6R1M - chains A and B; structure by X-ray diffraction, 1.50 A resolution.

Chain A (and B):
Protein: Serine--tRNA ligase
From: Escherichia coli
Notes: EC 6.1.1.11; chain B of this document is another copy of the same molecule, construct and numbering; everything in this record applies to it too
UniProtKB: A0A1X3JK72 (A0A1X3JK72_ECOLX); residue numbers follow UniProt; this construct covers 1-430
Chain sequence (437 residues; numbered 1 to 437; the number before each row is that of its first residue):
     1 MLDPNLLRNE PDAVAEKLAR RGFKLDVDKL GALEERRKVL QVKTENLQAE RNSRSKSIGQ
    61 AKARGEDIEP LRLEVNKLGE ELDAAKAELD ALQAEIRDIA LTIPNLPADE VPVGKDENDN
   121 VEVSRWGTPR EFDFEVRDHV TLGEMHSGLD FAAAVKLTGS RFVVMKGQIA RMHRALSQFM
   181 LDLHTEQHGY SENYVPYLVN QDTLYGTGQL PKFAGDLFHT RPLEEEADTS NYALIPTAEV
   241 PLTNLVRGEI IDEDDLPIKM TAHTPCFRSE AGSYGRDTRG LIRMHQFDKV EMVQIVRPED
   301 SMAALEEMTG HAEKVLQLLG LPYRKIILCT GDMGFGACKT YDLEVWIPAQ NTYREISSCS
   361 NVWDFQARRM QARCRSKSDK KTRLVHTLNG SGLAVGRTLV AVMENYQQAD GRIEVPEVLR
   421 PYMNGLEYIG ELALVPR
Disordered / not traced: 378-379, 431-437 (chain B: 431-437)
Construct notes: expression tag (431-437)
Small-molecule neighbours: 5'-O-(N-(L-seryl)-sulfamoyl)adenosine (SSA): Thr237, Glu239, Arg268, Glu270, Leu281, Ile282, Arg283, Met284, Phe287, Lys289, Glu291, Glu355, Ile356, Ser357, Ser358, Asn389, Gly390, Ser391, Ala394, Arg397
What the authors report for this chain:
  - binding site for 5'-O-(N-(L-seryl)-sulfamoyl)adenosine: Thr237, Glu239, Arg268, Met284, Phe287, Glu291, Ser391

Interface between chain A and chain B:
Pairs across the interface - 130 pairs, chain A then chain B:
  Ala153(A) - Leu245(B)  hydrophobic
  Val155(A) - Asn200(B)
  Lys156(A) - Asn200(B)  hydrogen bond (backbone-side chain)
  Lys156(A) - Thr203(B)
  Lys156(A) - Asn244(B)
  Lys156(A) - Leu245(B)  hydrogen bond (side chain-backbone)
  Lys156(A) - Arg247(B)  hydrogen bond (side chain-backbone)
  Lys156(A) - Glu249(B)  salt bridge
  Leu157(A) - Pro196(B)
  Leu157(A) - Val199(B)
  Leu157(A) - Asn200(B)  hydrogen bond (backbone-backbone)
  Leu157(A) - Thr203(B)  hydrogen bond (backbone-side chain)
  Leu157(A) - Pro241(B)
  Leu157(A) - Asn244(B)
  Leu157(A) - Leu245(B)  hydrophobic
  Thr158(A) - Pro196(B)
  Thr158(A) - Leu198(B)  hydrogen bond (side chain-backbone)
  Thr158(A) - Val199(B)
  Thr158(A) - Asn200(B)  hydrogen bond (backbone-side chain)
  Thr158(A) - Tyr232(B)
  Gly159(A) - Tyr232(B)
  Ser160(A) - Glu226(B)
  Phe162(A) - Pro196(B)  hydrophobic
  Phe162(A) - Leu198(B)  hydrophobic
  Val163(A) - Tyr194(B)
  Val163(A) - Pro196(B)
  Val164(A) - Tyr194(B)
  Val164(A) - Pro196(B)
  Val164(A) - Leu245(B)  hydrophobic
  Met165(A) - Glu192(B)
  Met165(A) - Asn193(B)
  Met165(A) - Tyr194(B)  hydrogen bond (backbone-backbone)
  Lys166(A) - Glu192(B)
  Lys166(A) - Asn193(B)  hydrogen bond
  Lys166(A) - Leu245(B)
  Gly167(A) - Ser191(B)
  Gly167(A) - Glu192(B)  hydrogen bond (backbone-backbone)
  Ala170(A) - Glu192(B)
  Arg171(A) - Asp182(B)  salt bridge
  Arg171(A) - Thr185(B)
  Arg171(A) - Glu186(B)  salt bridge
  Arg171(A) - Glu192(B)
  His173(A) - Tyr194(B)
  Arg174(A) - Gln178(B)  hydrogen bond
  Arg174(A) - Leu181(B)
  Arg174(A) - Asp182(B)  salt bridge
  Arg174(A) - Glu192(B)  salt bridge
  Gln178(A) - Arg174(B)  hydrogen bond
  Gln178(A) - Gln178(B)
  Leu181(A) - Arg174(B)
  Asp182(A) - Arg171(B)  salt bridge
  Asp182(A) - Arg174(B)  salt bridge
  Glu186(A) - Arg171(B)  salt bridge
  Glu186(A) - Asn424(B)
  Ser191(A) - Gly167(B)
  Glu192(A) - Met165(B)
  Glu192(A) - Lys166(B)
  Glu192(A) - Gly167(B)  hydrogen bond (backbone-backbone)
  Glu192(A) - Ala170(B)
  Glu192(A) - Arg171(B)
  Glu192(A) - Arg174(B)  salt bridge
  Asn193(A) - Met165(B)
  Asn193(A) - Lys166(B)
  Tyr194(A) - Val163(B)
  Tyr194(A) - Val164(B)
  Tyr194(A) - Met165(B)  hydrogen bond (backbone-backbone)
  Tyr194(A) - His173(B)
  Tyr194(A) - Gln286(B)  hydrogen bond
  Tyr194(A) - Asp288(B)  hydrogen bond
  Val195(A) - Gln286(B)  hydrogen bond (backbone-side chain)
  Pro196(A) - Leu157(B)
  Pro196(A) - Thr158(B)
  Pro196(A) - Phe162(B)  hydrophobic
  Pro196(A) - Val163(B)
  Pro196(A) - Val164(B)
  Pro196(A) - Gln286(B)
  Tyr197(A) - Pro265(B)  hydrophobic
  Tyr197(A) - Gln286(B)  hydrogen bond (backbone-side chain)
  Leu198(A) - Thr158(B)  hydrogen bond (backbone-side chain)
  Leu198(A) - Phe218(B)  hydrophobic
  Val199(A) - Leu157(B)
  Val199(A) - Thr158(B)
  Asn200(A) - Val155(B)
  Asn200(A) - Lys156(B)  hydrogen bond (side chain-backbone)
  Asn200(A) - Leu157(B)  hydrogen bond (backbone-backbone)
  Asn200(A) - Thr158(B)  hydrogen bond (side chain-backbone)
  Thr203(A) - Lys156(B)
  Thr203(A) - Leu157(B)  hydrogen bond (side chain-backbone)
  Phe218(A) - Leu198(B)  hydrophobic
  Phe218(A) - Leu223(B)  hydrophobic
  His219(A) - Thr220(B)
  His219(A) - Arg221(B)  hydrogen bond (backbone-backbone)
  Thr220(A) - His219(B)
  Thr220(A) - Thr220(B)
  Arg221(A) - His219(B)  hydrogen bond (backbone-backbone)
  Arg221(A) - Arg221(B)
  Arg221(A) - Pro222(B)
  Pro222(A) - Arg221(B)
  Leu223(A) - Phe218(B)  hydrophobic
  Leu223(A) - Ser269(B)
  Leu223(A) - His285(B)
  Glu225(A) - Ala271(B)
  Glu225(A) - Gly272(B)  hydrogen bond (side chain-backbone)
  Glu226(A) - Ser160(B)
  Glu226(A) - His285(B)  salt bridge
  Tyr232(A) - Thr158(B)  hydrogen bond (side chain-backbone)
  Tyr232(A) - Gly159(B)
  Leu234(A) - Leu234(B)  hydrophobic
  Pro241(A) - Leu157(B)
  Asn244(A) - Lys156(B)
  Asn244(A) - Leu157(B)
  Leu245(A) - Ala153(B)  hydrophobic
  Leu245(A) - Lys156(B)  hydrogen bond (backbone-side chain)
  Leu245(A) - Leu157(B)  hydrophobic
  Leu245(A) - Val164(B)  hydrophobic
  Arg247(A) - Lys156(B)  hydrogen bond (backbone-side chain)
  Glu249(A) - Lys156(B)  salt bridge
  Pro265(A) - Tyr197(B)  hydrophobic
  Phe267(A) - Tyr197(B)  hydrophobic
  Ser269(A) - Leu223(B)
  Ala271(A) - Glu225(B)
  Gly272(A) - Glu225(B)  hydrogen bond (backbone-side chain)
  His285(A) - Leu223(B)
  His285(A) - Glu226(B)  salt bridge
  Gln286(A) - Tyr194(B)  hydrogen bond
  Gln286(A) - Val195(B)  hydrogen bond (side chain-backbone)
  Gln286(A) - Pro196(B)
  Gln286(A) - Tyr197(B)  hydrogen bond (side chain-backbone)
  Asp288(A) - Tyr194(B)  hydrogen bond
  Asn424(A) - Glu186(B)
Also at the interface, not in a pair above, chain A (61 interface residues in all): Ala154, Thr185, Leu217, Val246, Phe287
Also at the interface, not in a pair above, chain B (64 interface residues in all): Ala154, Leu217, Val246, Met260, Phe267, Ser273, Tyr274, Phe287

Overview:
61 residues of chain A face 64 of chain B across their interface; the contacts include 34 hydrogen bonds and
12 salt bridges. Polar contacts include Lys156(A)-Glu249(B), Arg171(A)-Asp182(B) and Arg171(A)-Glu186(B).
Ligands of chain A: 5'-O-(N-(L-seryl)-sulfamoyl)adenosine. The paper reports a binding site for
5'-O-(N-(L-seryl)-sulfamoyl)adenosine at Thr237(A), Glu239(A) and Arg268(A) among others.
Chain A and chain B are both Serine--tRNA ligase (Escherichia coli); the structure, Crystal structure of E.
coli seryl-tRNA synthetase complexed to seryl sulfamoyl adenosine, was determined by X-ray diffraction (same
publication as 6R1N and 6R1O).
